Entry 6HPY (X-ray diffraction, 2.00 A resolution); this record covers chain A.

# Chain A
Name: Protein ENL
From: Homo sapiens
UniProtKB: Q03111 (ENL_HUMAN); residues 1-148 here = UniProt positions 1-148
Amino-acid sequence (155 residues; each row starts with the number of its first residue; numbering starts at 0):
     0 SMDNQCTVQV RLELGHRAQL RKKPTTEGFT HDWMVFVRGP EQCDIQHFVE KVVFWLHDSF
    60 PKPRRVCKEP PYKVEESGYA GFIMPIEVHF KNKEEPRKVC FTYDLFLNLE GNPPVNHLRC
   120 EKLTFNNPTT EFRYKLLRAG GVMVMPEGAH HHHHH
Disordered / not traced: 0-2, 144-154
Sequence notes: expression tag (0, 149-154)
Ligand contacts: GKN (3-[4-[(4-tert-butylphenyl)carbonylamino]phenyl]propanoic acid): Phe28, His56, Ser58, Phe59, Pro60, Glu75, Ser76, Gly77, Tyr78, Ala79, Gly80, Phe81
Reported in the primary citation:
  - binding site for GKN: Phe28, His56, Ser58, Phe59, Tyr78, Ala79

# Summary
Chain A binds compound GKN. From the paper: a binding site for GKN at Phe28, His56 and Ser58 among others.
Chain A is Protein ENL (Homo sapiens); the structure, Crystal structure of ENL (MLLT1) in complex with
compound 12, was determined by X-ray diffraction together with 6HPW, 6HPX, 6HPZ and 6HQ0 from the same study.
